Entry 6I0D (X-ray diffraction, 3.60 A resolution); this record covers chains 1 and 2 of the 16 polymer chains in the assembly.

Chain 1:
Molecule: NADH-quinone oxidoreductase subunit 1
From: Thermus thermophilus HB8
Notes: EC 1.6.5.11
UniProtKB: Q56222 (NQO1_THET8); residues 1-438 here = UniProt positions 1-438
Amino-acid sequence (438 residues; row label = number of the first residue in the row):
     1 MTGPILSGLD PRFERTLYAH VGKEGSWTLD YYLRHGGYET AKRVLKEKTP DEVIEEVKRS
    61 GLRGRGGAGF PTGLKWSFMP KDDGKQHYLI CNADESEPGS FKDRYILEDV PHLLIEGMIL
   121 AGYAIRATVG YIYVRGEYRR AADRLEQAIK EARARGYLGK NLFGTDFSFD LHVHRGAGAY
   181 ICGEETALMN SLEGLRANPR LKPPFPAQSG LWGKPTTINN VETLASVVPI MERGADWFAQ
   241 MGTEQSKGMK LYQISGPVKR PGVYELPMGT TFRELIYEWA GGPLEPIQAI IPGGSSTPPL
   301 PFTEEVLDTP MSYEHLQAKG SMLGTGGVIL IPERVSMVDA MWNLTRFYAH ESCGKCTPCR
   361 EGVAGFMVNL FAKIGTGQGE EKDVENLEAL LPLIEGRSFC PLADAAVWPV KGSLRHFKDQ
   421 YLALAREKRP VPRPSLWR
Not modelled in the structure: 1
Bound ions: 4Fe-4S cluster Fe: Cys353, Cys356, Cys359, Cys400
Small-molecule neighbours:
  - FMN (flavin mononucleotide): Gly64, Arg65, Gly66, Gly67, Ala68, Thr72, Lys75, Asn92, Asp94, Ser96, Glu97, Tyr180, Gly183, Glu184, Glu185, Ile218, Asn219, Asn220, Thr223, Pro401, Leu402, Ala405
  - 4Fe-4S cluster (SF4): Ile181, Pro199, Ser352, Cys353, Gly354, Lys355, Cys356, Cys359, Arg360, Ser398, Phe399, Cys400, Leu402, Ala403

Chain 2:
Molecule: NADH-quinone oxidoreductase subunit 2
From: Thermus thermophilus HB8
Notes: EC 1.6.5.11
UniProtKB: Q56221 (NQO2_THET8); numbering as in UniProt (aligned over 1-181)
Amino-acid sequence (181 residues; row label = number of the first residue in the row):
     1 MGFFDDKQDF LEETFAKYPP EGRRAAIMPL LRRVQQEEGW IRPERIEEIA RLVGTTPTEV
    61 MGVASFYSYY QFVPTGKYHL QVCATLSCKL AGAEELWDYL TETLGIGPGE VTPDGLFSVQ
   121 KVECLGSCHT APVIQVNDEP YVECVTRARL EALLAGLRAG KRLEEIELPG KCGHHVHEVE
   181 V
Not modelled in the structure: 1-2, 181
Disulfide bonds: Cys144-Cys172
Bound ions: 2Fe-2S cluster Fe: Cys83, Cys88, Cys124, Cys128
Small-molecule neighbours: 2Fe-2S cluster (FES): Cys83, Thr85, Ser87, Cys88, Cys124, Leu125, Gly126, Ser127, Cys128, Val133
Curated features (UniProtKB/Swiss-Prot):
  - binding site ([2Fe-2S] cluster): Cys83, Ser87, Cys88, Cys124, Cys128

Interface between chain 1 and chain 2:
Contacting residue pairs - 105 pairs, chain 1 then chain 2:
  Tyr88(1) - Pro19(2)
  Ser96(1) - Cys124(2)
  Pro98(1) - Thr85(2)
  Gly99(1) - Cys128(2)
  Phe101(1) - Gly126(2)
  Phe101(1) - Cys128(2)  hydrophobic
  Phe101(1) - His129(2)
  Arg104(1) - Gly126(2)  hydrogen bond (side chain-backbone)
  Arg104(1) - Ser127(2)
  Arg104(1) - Glu143(2)  salt bridge
  Tyr105(1) - His129(2)  hydrogen bond
  Tyr105(1) - His174(2)  hydrogen bond (side chain-backbone)
  Tyr105(1) - His175(2)
  Glu108(1) - His174(2)
  Asp109(1) - His174(2)  salt bridge
  Tyr131(1) - Lys17(2)  hydrogen bond (side chain-backbone)
  Tyr131(1) - Tyr18(2)  hydrophobic
  Arg135(1) - Cys124(2)  hydrogen bond (side chain-backbone)
  Gly136(1) - Arg32(2)  hydrogen bond (backbone-side chain)
  Glu137(1) - Tyr69(2)
  Glu137(1) - Leu125(2)
  Glu137(1) - Gln135(2)  hydrogen bond (backbone-side chain)
  Glu137(1) - Tyr141(2)  hydrogen bond (backbone-side chain)
  Tyr138(1) - Leu125(2)
  Tyr138(1) - Gly126(2)
  Tyr138(1) - Tyr141(2)  hydrogen bond (backbone-side chain)
  Arg139(1) - Asp138(2)  salt bridge
  Arg140(1) - Pro140(2)
  Glu146(1) - Lys17(2)  salt bridge
  His172(1) - Lys17(2)
  His174(1) - Tyr18(2)  hydrogen bond
  His174(1) - Met28(2)
  Arg175(1) - Arg32(2)
  Gly176(1) - Met28(2)
  Gly176(1) - Arg32(2)  hydrogen bond (backbone-side chain)
  Ala177(1) - Met28(2)
  Ala177(1) - Arg32(2)
  Ala177(1) - Tyr67(2)
  Ala177(1) - Tyr69(2)
  Ala177(1) - Tyr70(2)
  Gly178(1) - Tyr67(2)
  Ala179(1) - Phe66(2)  hydrophobic
  Ala179(1) - Tyr67(2)  hydrophobic
  Ile181(1) - Phe66(2)  hydrophobic
  Cys182(1) - Tyr67(2)  hydrophobic
  Ser191(1) - Met28(2)
  Ser191(1) - Tyr67(2)  hydrogen bond
  Leu192(1) - Ala25(2)
  Glu193(1) - Arg24(2)
  Glu193(1) - Ala25(2)  hydrogen bond (backbone-backbone)
  Gly194(1) - Arg24(2)  hydrogen bond (backbone-side chain)
  Gly194(1) - Ala25(2)
  Gly194(1) - Val63(2)
  Leu195(1) - Arg24(2)
  Leu195(1) - Val63(2)
  Arg196(1) - Val63(2)
  Arg196(1) - Phe66(2)
  Ala197(1) - Phe66(2)  hydrophobic
  Trp212(1) - Pro19(2)
  Trp212(1) - Gly22(2)
  Ser255(1) - Ser87(2)
  Pro257(1) - Leu90(2)
  Val258(1) - Val179(2)
  Lys259(1) - His177(2)
  Lys259(1) - Glu178(2)  salt bridge
  Lys259(1) - Val179(2)  hydrogen bond (backbone-backbone)
  Arg260(1) - His177(2)
  Pro261(1) - His129(2)
  Pro261(1) - His175(2)
  Pro261(1) - Val176(2)
  Pro261(1) - His177(2)
  Gly262(1) - His175(2)
  Val263(1) - His175(2)  hydrogen bond (backbone-backbone)
  Tyr264(1) - Val176(2)
  Ile291(1) - Leu86(2)  hydrophobic
  Ile329(1) - Leu86(2)  hydrophobic
  Ile329(1) - Ser87(2)
  Leu330(1) - Leu90(2)
  Pro332(1) - Leu90(2)
  Asp339(1) - Lys89(2)  salt bridge
  Ala340(1) - Leu86(2)  hydrophobic
  Asn343(1) - Ala84(2)  hydrogen bond (side chain-backbone)
  Asn343(1) - Thr85(2)
  Asn343(1) - Leu86(2)  hydrogen bond (side chain-backbone)
  Asn343(1) - Lys89(2)
  Phe347(1) - Glu123(2)
  His350(1) - Ser68(2)
  His350(1) - Glu123(2)  salt bridge
  Glu351(1) - Glu123(2)
  Arg433(1) - Lys89(2)
  Arg433(1) - Glu94(2)
  Pro434(1) - Glu95(2)
  Ser435(1) - Glu95(2)
  Leu436(1) - Lys89(2)
  Leu436(1) - Leu90(2)
  Leu436(1) - Gly92(2)
  Leu436(1) - Glu95(2)  hydrogen bond (backbone-side chain)
  Trp437(1) - Ala91(2)
  Trp437(1) - Gly92(2)
  Trp437(1) - Glu95(2)
  Trp437(1) - Val145(2)
  Trp437(1) - Thr146(2)
  Trp437(1) - Arg147(2)  hydrogen bond (backbone-side chain)
  Arg438(1) - Thr146(2)  hydrogen bond (backbone-side chain)
  Arg438(1) - Arg147(2)  hydrogen bond (backbone-side chain)
Other interface residues (no listed pair), chain 1 (71 interface residues in all): Val21, Gly22, Glu97, Ser100, Tyr133, Val173, Asn198, Leu284, Ile331, Leu344, Arg346, Cys353
Other interface residues (no listed pair), chain 2 (56 interface residues in all): Glu21, Ile27, Pro29, Gln36, Gly62, Leu96, Lys121, Val122, Pro132, Glu139, Leu150

Summary:
71 residues of chain 1 and 56 residues of chain 2 are in contact; the contacts include 22 hydrogen bonds and 7
salt bridges. Polar contacts include Arg104(1)-Glu143(2), Asp109(1)-His174(2) and Arg139(1)-Asp138(2). Ligands
of chain 1: 4Fe-4S cluster and flavin mononucleotide.
Chain 1 is NADH-quinone oxidoreductase subunit 1 and chain 2 is NADH-quinone oxidoreductase subunit 2, both
from Thermus thermophilus HB8; the structure, Respiratory complex I from Thermus thermophilus with bound
Decyl-Ubiquinone, was determined by X-ray diffraction together with 6I1P, 6Q8O, 6Q8W, 6Q8X, 6Y11, 6ZIY and 3
further entries from the same study.
